8GIZ - chains B and H of the 8 polymer chains in the assembly; structure by electron microscopy, 2.70 A resolution.

Chain B:
Name: DNA polymerase III subunit tau
From: Escherichia coli K-12
Notes: EC 2.7.7.7
UniProt: P06710 (DPO3X_ECOLI), isoform P06710-2; residues 1-430 here = UniProt positions 1-430
Amino-acid sequence (431 residues; row label = number of the first residue in the row):
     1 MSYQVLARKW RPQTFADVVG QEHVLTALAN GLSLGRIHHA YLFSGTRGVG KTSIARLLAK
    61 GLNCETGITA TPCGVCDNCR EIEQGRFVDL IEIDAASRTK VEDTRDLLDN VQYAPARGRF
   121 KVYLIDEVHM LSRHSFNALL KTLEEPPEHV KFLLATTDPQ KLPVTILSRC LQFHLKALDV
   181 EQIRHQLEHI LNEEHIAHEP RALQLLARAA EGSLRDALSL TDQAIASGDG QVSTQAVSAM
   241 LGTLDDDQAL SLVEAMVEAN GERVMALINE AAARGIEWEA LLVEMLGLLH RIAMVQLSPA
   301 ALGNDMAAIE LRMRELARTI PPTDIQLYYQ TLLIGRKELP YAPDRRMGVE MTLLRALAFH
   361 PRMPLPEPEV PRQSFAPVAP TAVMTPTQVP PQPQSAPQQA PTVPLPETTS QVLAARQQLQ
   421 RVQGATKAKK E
Disordered / not traced: 1, 370-431
Sequence notes: expression tag (431)
Ion coordination: Mg2+: T52 (together with ATP-gamma-S); Zn2+: C64, C73, C76, C79
Residues lining bound ligands: ATP-gamma-S (AGS; phosphothiophosphoric acid-adenylate ester): L6, A7, W10, R11, P12, D17, V18, V19, T46, R47, G48, V49, G50, K51, T52, S53, E127, T157, L178, Q186, L214, R215
Swiss-Prot annotation at these positions:
  - binding site (ATP): G45 to T52
  - binding site (Zn(2+)): C64, C73, C76, C79
  - mutagenesis: G118 (G118D: In dnaX2016(Ts); present in both isoforms, unable to grow at 42 degrees Celsius)
From the paper describing this entry:
  - binding site for ATP-gamma-S: R169

Chain H:
Name: Beta sliding clamp
From: Escherichia coli K-12
UniProt: P0A988 (DPO3B_ECOLI); residues 1-366 here = UniProt positions 1-366
Amino-acid sequence (366 residues; each row starts with the number of its first residue):
     1 MKFTVEREHL LKPLQQVSGP LGGRPTLPIL GNLLLQVADG TLSLTGTDLE MEMVARVALV
    61 QPHEPGATTV PARKFFDICR GLPEGAEIAV QLEGERMLVR SGRSRFSLST LPAADFPNLD
   121 DWQSEVEFTL PQATMKRLIE ATQFSMAHQD VRYYLNGMLF ETEGEELRTV ATDGHRLAVC
   181 SMPIGQSLPS HSVIVPRKGV IELMRMLDGG DNPLRVQIGS NNIRAHVGDF IFTSKLVDGR
   241 FPDYRRVLPK NPDKHLEAGC DLLKQAFARA AILSNEKFRG VRLYVSENQL KITANNPEQE
   301 EAEEILDVTY SGAEMEIGFN VSYVLDVLNA LKCENVRMML TDSVSSVQIE DAASQSAAYV
   361 VMPMRL
Swiss-Prot annotation at these positions:
  - binding site (DNA): R24, R73, Q149, Y153, Y154
  - mutagenesis: R24 (R24A: Mild defect in DNA replication, impaired loading of clamp on DNA, polymerase speed is wild-type. More severe replication defect and very poor clamp loading; when associated with A-149), G66 (G66E: In dnaN159; a temperature- and UV-sensitive mutation, displays altered DNA polymerase usage, chronically induced SOS response; when associated with A-174), A133 (A133T: Reduction of synthesis of beta*, probably due to mutation of its promoter), M135 (M135L: 3-fold reduction of synthesis of beta*, probably due to loss of its start codon), M146 (M146L: No effect on synthesis of beta*), Q149 (Q149A: Mild defect in DNA replication, impaired loading of clamp on DNA, polymerase speed is wild-type. More severe replication defect and very poor clamp loading; when associated with A-24), Y153 to Y154 (Very poor loading of clamp on DNA, polymerase speed is wild-type), G174 (G174A: In dnaN159; a temperature- and UV-sensitive mutation, displays altered DNA polymerase usage, chronically induced SOS response; when associated with A-66), Q265 to L366 (In dnaN806; temperature sensitive), I272 to L273 (Monomeric in solution, binds very tightly to subunit delta (holA). The monomer binds tightly to linear and circular DNA. Cannot bind both Pol III and IV simultaneously)

How chain B and chain H interact:
Contacting residue pairs (20):
  R86(B) - D115(H)  salt bridge
  R98(B) - T26(H)
  E102(B) - R24(H)  salt bridge
  D103(B) - R24(H)  salt bridge
  D106(B) - R24(H)  salt bridge
  N110(B) - E50(H)
  Q112(B) - Y153(H)
  Q112(B) - V237(H)
  Q112(B) - D238(H)
  Y113(B) - E50(H)
  Y113(B) - M51(H)
  Y113(B) - P196(H)  hydrophobic
  Y113(B) - K235(H)
  A114(B) - N221(H)
  A114(B) - K235(H)
  A114(B) - L236(H)
  R117(B) - D120(H)  salt bridge
  P147(B) - Y153(H)
  E148(B) - D238(H)
  H149(B) - D238(H)  salt bridge
Other interface residues (no listed pair), chain B (14 interface residues in all): P115
Other interface residues (no listed pair), chain H (15 interface residues in all): N156, K198
Interface features reported in the paper:
  - interface residues, chain B: D109(B), Y113(B)

Overview:
The interface between chain B and chain H involves 14 residues on one side and 15 on the other; the contacts
include 6 salt bridges. Among the polar pairs are R86(B)-D115(H), E102(B)-R24(H) and D103(B)-R24(H). Bound to
chain B: ATP-gamma-S. The paper reports a binding site for ATP-gamma-S at R169(B); interface residues D109(B)
and Y113(B).
Chain B is DNA polymerase III subunit tau and chain H is Beta sliding clamp, both from Escherichia coli K-12;
the structure, E. coli clamp loader with open clamp, was determined by electron microscopy, deposited together
with 8GIY, 8GJ0, 8GJ1, 8GJ2 and 8GJ3.
